9CZD - chains A and C of the 4 polymer chains in the assembly; structure by X-ray diffraction, 2.23 A resolution.

== Chain A ==
Protein: Integrin alpha-V heavy chain
From: Homo sapiens
UniProtKB: P06756 (ITAV_HUMAN); residues 1-595 here correspond to UniProt positions 31-625 (UniProt number = residue number + 30)
Amino-acid sequence (605 residues; numbered 1 to 605; the number before each row is that of its first residue):
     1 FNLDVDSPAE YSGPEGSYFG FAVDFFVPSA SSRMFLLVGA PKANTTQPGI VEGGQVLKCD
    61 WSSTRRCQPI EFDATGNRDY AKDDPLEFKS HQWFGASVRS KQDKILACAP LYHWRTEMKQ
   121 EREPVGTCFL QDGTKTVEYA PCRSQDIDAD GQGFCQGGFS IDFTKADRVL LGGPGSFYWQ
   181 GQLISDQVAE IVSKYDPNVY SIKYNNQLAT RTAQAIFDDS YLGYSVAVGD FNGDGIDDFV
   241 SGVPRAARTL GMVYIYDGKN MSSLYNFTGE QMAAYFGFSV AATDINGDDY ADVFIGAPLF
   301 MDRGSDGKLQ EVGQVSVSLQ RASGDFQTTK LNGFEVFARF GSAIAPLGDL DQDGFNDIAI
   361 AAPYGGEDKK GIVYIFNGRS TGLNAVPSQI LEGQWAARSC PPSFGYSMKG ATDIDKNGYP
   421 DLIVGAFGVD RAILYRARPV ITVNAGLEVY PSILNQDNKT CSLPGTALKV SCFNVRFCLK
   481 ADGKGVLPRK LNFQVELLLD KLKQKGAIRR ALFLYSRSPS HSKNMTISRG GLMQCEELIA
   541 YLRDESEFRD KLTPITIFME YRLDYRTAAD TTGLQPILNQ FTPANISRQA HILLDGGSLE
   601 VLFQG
Not modelled in the structure: 596-605
Cystine bridges: Cys59-Cys67, Cys108-Cys128, Cys142-Cys155, Cys461-Cys472, Cys478-Cys535
Glycans and other covalent adducts: N-acetylglucosamine (NAG) linked to Asn44, Asn260; glycan linked to Asn266, Asn458
Construct notes: conflict Cys400 (Met430 in P06756); expression tag (596-605)
Bound ions: Ca2+ site 1: Asp230, Asn232, Asp234, Ile236, Asp238; Ca2+ site 2: Asp284, Asn286, Asp288, Tyr290, Asp292; Ca2+ site 3: Asp349, Asp351, Asp353, Phe355, Asp357; Ca2+ site 4: Asp413, Asp415, Asn417, Tyr419, Asp421
Residues lining bound ligands: A1A6H ((2S)-{5-fluoro-2-[(2S)-oxan-2-yl]phenyl}{(3R)-3-[4-(5,6,7,8-tetrahydro-1,8-naphthyridin-2-yl)butoxy]pyrrolidin-1-yl}acetic acid): Asp150, Phe177, Tyr178, Gln180, Thr212, Ala213, Ala215, Asp218

== Chain C ==
Protein: 17E6 Fab light chain
From: Mus musculus
Notes: antibody fragment or engineered binder
Amino-acid sequence (214 residues; each row starts with the number of its first residue):
     1 DIQMTQTTSS LSASLGDRVI ISCRASQDIS NYLSWYQQKP DGTVKLLIFY TSKLHSGVPS
    61 RFSGSGSGTD YSLTISNLDQ EDIATYFCQQ GNTFPYTFGG GTKVEMRRAD AAPTVSIFPP
   121 SSEQLTSGGA SVVCFLNNFY PKDINVKWKI DGSERQNGVL NSWTDQDSKD STYSFSSTLT
   181 LTKDEYERHN SYTCEATHKT STSPIVKSFN RNEC
Cystine bridges: Cys23-Cys88, Cys134-Cys194

== Chain A / chain C interface ==
Contacting residue pairs - 5 pairs, chain A then chain C:
  Tyr80(A) with Tyr32(C)
  Met118(A) with Tyr96(C)
  Asn198(A) with Phe49(C); Lys53(C)
  Val199(A) with Phe49(C), hydrophobic
Interface residues without a listed pair, chain A (6 interface residues in all): Glu117, Asp196
Interface residues without a listed pair, chain C (7 interface residues in all): Leu54, Ser56, Phe94

== Summary ==
The interface between chain A and chain C involves 6 residues on one side and 7 on the other. Bound to chain
A: compound A1A6H. Covalently linked N-acetylglucosamine: at Asn44(A) and Asn260(A). The Ca2+ site 1 is built
by Asp230(A), Asn232(A), Asp234(A), Ile236(A) and Asp238(A).
Here chain A is Integrin alpha-V heavy chain (Homo sapiens) and chain C is 17E6 Fab light chain (Mus
musculus). Entry 9CZD (Crystal structure of integrin avb6 headpiece in complex with compound 30) was
determined by X-ray diffraction together with 9CZ7, 9CZA and 9CZF from the same study.
